6UUC - chains FFF and 111 of the 9 polymer chains in the assembly; structure by X-ray diffraction, 4.10 A resolution (low resolution: residue-level contacts below are approximate; hydrogen-bond / salt-bridge calls are withheld).

Chain FFF:
Name: RNA polymerase sigma factor RpoS
Source organism: Escherichia coli (strain K12)
UniProtKB: P13445 (RPOS_ECOLI); numbering as in UniProt (aligned over 1-328)
Chain sequence (336 residues; numbered 1 to 336; the number before each row is that of its first residue):
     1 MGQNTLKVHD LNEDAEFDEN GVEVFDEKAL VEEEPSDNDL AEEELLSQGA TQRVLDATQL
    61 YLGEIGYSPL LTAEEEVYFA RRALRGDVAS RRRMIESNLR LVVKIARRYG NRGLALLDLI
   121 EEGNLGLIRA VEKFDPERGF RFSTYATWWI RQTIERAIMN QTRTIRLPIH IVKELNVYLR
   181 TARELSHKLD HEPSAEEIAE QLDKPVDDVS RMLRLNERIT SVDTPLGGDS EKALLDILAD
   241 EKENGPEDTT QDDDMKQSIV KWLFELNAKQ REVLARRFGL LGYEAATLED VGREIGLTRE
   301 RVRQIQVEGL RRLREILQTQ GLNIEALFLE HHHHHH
Not modelled in the structure: 1-52, 330-336
Sequence notes: conflict Gly2 (Ser in P13445), Glu33 (Gln in P13445); expression tag (329-336)
Curated features (UniProtKB/Swiss-Prot):
  - DNA-binding region: Leu288 to Val307 (H-T-H motif)
  - region: Asp56 to Ala89 (Sigma-70 factor domain-1)
  - motif: Asp118 to Glu121 (Interaction with polymerase core subunit RpoC)
  - mutagenesis: Lys173 (K173E: Eliminates RpoS proteolysis. Lack of interaction with RssB), Glu174 (E174T: 2-fold increase in RpoS half-life. Does not affect interaction with RssB), Val177 (V177K: 3-fold increase in RpoS half-life), Tyr178 (Y178L: Does not affect RpoS half-life)

Chain 111:
Molecule: Synthetic DNA 50-MER (promoter non-template strand)
Sequence (50 nucleotides; numbered 10 to 59; the number before each row is that of its first residue):
    10 ACCTTGACAT CCCACCTCAC GTATGCTATA ATGTGTGCAG TCTGACGCGG
Not modelled in the structure: 10-26, 45

Interface between chain FFF and chain 111:
Residue-residue contacts (53; chain FFF residue first):
  Thr58(FFF) - DT43(111)
  Gln59(FFF) - DG42(111)
  Gln59(FFF) - DT43(111)
  Leu62(FFF) - DG42(111)
  Leu62(FFF) - DT43(111)
  Gly63(FFF) - DG42(111)
  Ile65(FFF) - DG42(111)
  Gly66(FFF) - DG42(111)
  Tyr67(FFF) - DG42(111)
  Leu70(FFF) - DT41(111)
  Glu76(FFF) - DT41(111)
  Ser97(FFF) - DT41(111)
  Asn98(FFF) - DT41(111)
  Arg100(FFF) - DT41(111)
  Arg100(FFF) - DG42(111)
  Leu101(FFF) - DT41(111)
  Val103(FFF) - DT43(111)
  Lys104(FFF) - DG42(111)
  Arg107(FFF) - DT43(111)
  Arg107(FFF) - DG44(111)
  Leu116(FFF) - DT43(111)
  Arg129(FFF) - DG34(111)
  Lys133(FFF) - DC35(111)
  Lys133(FFF) - DT36(111)
  Phe134(FFF) - DA37(111)
  Asp135(FFF) - DA37(111)
  Arg138(FFF) - DA37(111)
  Phe140(FFF) - DA37(111)
  Phe140(FFF) - DA39(111)
  Arg141(FFF) - DA39(111)
  Arg141(FFF) - DA40(111)
  Arg141(FFF) - DT41(111)
  Ser143(FFF) - DA39(111)
  Ser143(FFF) - DA40(111)
  Thr144(FFF) - DT38(111)
  Thr144(FFF) - DA39(111)
  Thr144(FFF) - DA40(111)
  Tyr145(FFF) - DT36(111)
  Tyr145(FFF) - DA37(111)
  Thr147(FFF) - DA40(111)
  Trp148(FFF) - DA37(111)
  Trp149(FFF) - DC35(111)
  Trp149(FFF) - DT36(111)
  Gln152(FFF) - DT36(111)
  Arg156(FFF) - DT33(111)
  Arg156(FFF) - DG34(111)
  Arg156(FFF) - DC35(111)
  Pro168(FFF) - DT31(111)
  Pro168(FFF) - DA32(111)
  Ile169(FFF) - DT33(111)
  His170(FFF) - DT31(111)
  His170(FFF) - DA32(111)
  Ile171(FFF) - DT31(111)
Interface residues without a listed pair, chain FFF (40 interface residues in all): Leu71, Leu99, Asn111, Arg166
Interface residues without a listed pair, chain 111 (15 interface residues in all): DG46

In short:
Chain FFF and chain 111 form an interface of 40 and 15 residues respectively. UniProt lists 4 mutagenesis
sites on chain FFF.
Here chain FFF is RNA polymerase sigma factor RpoS (Escherichia coli (strain K12)) and chain 111 is Synthetic
DNA 50-MER (promoter non-template strand). Entry 6UUC (E. coli sigma-S transcription initiation complex with a
3-nt RNA and a mismatching ATP ("Fresh" crystal ...) was determined by X-ray diffraction together with 6UTV,
6UTW, 6UTX, 6UTY, 6UTZ, 6UU0 and 11 further entries from the same study.
